Entry 8QK0 (X-ray diffraction, 1.90 A resolution); this record covers chain A.

Chain A:
Name: Lipoprotein cytochrome c
Organism: Geobacter sulfurreducens PCA
UniProt: Q74CB3 (Q74CB3_GEOSL); residues 4-71 here correspond to UniProt positions 444-511 (UniProt number = residue number + 440)
Amino-acid sequence (103 residues; row label = number of the first residue in the row; numbers below 1 keep their minus sign (Met-20 is residue -20)):
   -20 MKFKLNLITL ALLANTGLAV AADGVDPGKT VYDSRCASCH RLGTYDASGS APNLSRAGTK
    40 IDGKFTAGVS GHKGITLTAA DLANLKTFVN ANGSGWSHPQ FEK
Unresolved in the structure: -20 to 2, 73-75, 81-82
Construct notes: initiating methionine (-20); expression tag (-19 to 3, 72-82)
Covalent attachments: heme c (HEC) linked to Cys15, Cys18
Bound ions: Na+ site 1: Ser13 (shared with 2 residues of chain C); Na+ site 2: Ala16, His19, Asp25, Ser27; heme c Fe: His19, His51; Na+ site 3: Asp41, Phe44 (shared with 1 residue of chain C)
Ligand contacts: heme c (HEC): Arg14, Ser17, His19, Ala30, Pro31, Leu33, Lys39, Ile40, Lys43, Phe44, His51, Lys52, Ile54, Leu56, Leu64
From the paper describing this entry:
  - heme c coordination: His19, His51

In short:
Heme c is covalently linked to Cys15. Ala16, His19, Asp25 and Ser27 coordinate Na+ site 2. His19 and His51
coordinate a heme c Fe ion. The paper reports heme c coordination by His19 and His51.
Chain A is Lipoprotein cytochrome c (Geobacter sulfurreducens PCA); the structure, Crystal structure of
cytochrome domain 3 from PgcA, was determined by X-ray diffraction, deposited together with 8QJ6 and 8QJG.
